Entry 7UJG (X-ray diffraction, 1.80 A resolution); this record covers chain A.

== Chain A ==
Protein: 3C-like proteinase nsp5
From: Severe acute respiratory syndrome coronavirus 2
Notes: EC 3.4.22.69; fragment: catalytic domain (MPro1-196)
Reference sequence: P0DTC1 (R1A_SARS2); residues 5-195 here correspond to UniProt positions 3268-3458 (UniProt number = residue number + 3263)
Amino-acid sequence (191 residues; row label = number of the first residue in the row):
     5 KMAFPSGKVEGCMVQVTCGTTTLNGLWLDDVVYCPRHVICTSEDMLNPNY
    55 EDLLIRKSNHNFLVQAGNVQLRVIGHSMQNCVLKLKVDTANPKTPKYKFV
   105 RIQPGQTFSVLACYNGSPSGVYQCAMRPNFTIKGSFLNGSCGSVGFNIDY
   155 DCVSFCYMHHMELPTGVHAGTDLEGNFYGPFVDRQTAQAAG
Unresolved in the structure: 5, 191-195
Covalently attached groups: GC-376 (K36) linked to Cys-145
Small-molecule neighbours: GC-376 (K36; (1S,2S)-2-({N-[(benzyloxy)carbonyl]-L-leucyl}amino)-1-hydroxy-3-[(3S)-2-oxopyrrolidin-3-yl]propane-1-sulfonic acid): His-41, Met-49, Tyr-54, Phe-140, Leu-141, Asn-142, Gly-143, Ser-144, His-163, His-164, Met-165, Glu-166, His-172, Asp-187, Arg-188, Gln-189
Reported in the primary citation:
  - binding site for GC-376: Gly-143, Ser-144, Cys-145, His-163, Glu-166, Gln-189
  - mutagenesis - C145A: abolished binding to NMV

== Overview ==
Covalently linked GC-376: at Cys-145. The paper reports a binding site for GC-376 at Gly-143, Ser-144 and
Cys-145 among others; C145A abolishes binding to NMV.
Chain A is 3C-like proteinase nsp5 (Severe acute respiratory syndrome coronavirus 2); the structure,
Room-temperature X-ray structure of monomeric SARS-CoV-2 main protease catalytic domain (MPro1-196) in complex
with GC-376, was determined by X-ray diffraction (same publication as 7UJ9, 7UJU and 7UKK).
